4J9S - chains A and T of the 3 polymer chains in the assembly; structure by X-ray diffraction, 1.95 A resolution.

== Chain A ==
Name: DNA polymerase eta
From: Homo sapiens
Notes: EC 2.7.7.7; fragment: catalytic core domain
UniProtKB: Q9Y253 (POLH_HUMAN); residues 1-432 here = UniProt positions 1-432
Amino-acid sequence (435 residues; row label = number of the first residue in the row; numbers below 1 keep their minus sign (Gly-2 is residue -2)):
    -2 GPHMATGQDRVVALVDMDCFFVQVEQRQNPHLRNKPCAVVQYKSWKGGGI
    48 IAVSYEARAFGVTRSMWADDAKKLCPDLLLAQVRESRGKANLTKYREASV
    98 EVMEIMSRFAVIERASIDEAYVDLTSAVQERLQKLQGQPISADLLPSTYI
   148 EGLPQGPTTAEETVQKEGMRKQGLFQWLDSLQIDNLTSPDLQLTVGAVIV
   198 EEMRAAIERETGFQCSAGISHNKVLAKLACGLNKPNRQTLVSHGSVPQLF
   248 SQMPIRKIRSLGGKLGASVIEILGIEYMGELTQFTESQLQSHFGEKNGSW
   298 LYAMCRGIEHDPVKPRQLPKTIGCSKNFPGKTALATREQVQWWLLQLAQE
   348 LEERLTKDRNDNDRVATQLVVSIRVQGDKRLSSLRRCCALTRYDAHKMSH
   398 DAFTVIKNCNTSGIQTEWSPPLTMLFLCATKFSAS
Unresolved in the structure: -2 to -1, 154-159, 410-412
Differences from the reference sequence: expression tag (-2 to 0)
UniProt features mapped onto this chain:
  - binding site (Mg(2+)): Asp13, Met14, Asp115, Glu116
  - binding site (Mn(2+)): Asp13, Met14, Asp115, Glu116
  - binding site (a 2'-deoxyribonucleoside 5'-triphosphate): Arg61

== Chain T ==
Molecule: 12-nt DNA strand
Sequence (12 nucleotides; numbered 1 to 12; the number before each row is that of its first residue):
     1 TATTTATGACGT
Unresolved in the structure: 1

== Chain A / chain T interface ==
Contacting residue pairs (35; chain A residue first):
  Gln38(A) - DT4(T)  sugar contact
  Gln38(A) - DT5(T)  sugar contact
  Tyr39(A) - DT4(T)  phosphate contact
  Tyr39(A) - DT5(T)  hydrogen bond to the phosphate
  Trp42(A) - DA2(T)  stacking on the base
  Ile48(A) - DT4(T)  base contact
  Arg61(A) - DT4(T)  hydrogen bond to the base
  Ser62(A) - DT3(T)  base contact
  Trp64(A) - DT3(T)  phosphate contact
  Lys86(A) - DA6(T)  salt bridge to the phosphate
  Leu89(A) - DT5(T)  phosphate contact
  Leu89(A) - DA6(T)  phosphate contact
  Arg93(A) - DA6(T)  salt bridge to the phosphate
  Arg93(A) - DT7(T)  salt bridge to the phosphate
  Lys293(A) - DC10(T)  salt bridge to the phosphate
  Lys311(A) - DA9(T)  phosphate contact
  Arg313(A) - DG8(T)  salt bridge to the phosphate
  Pro316(A) - DG8(T)  phosphate contact
  Lys317(A) - DG8(T)  hydrogen bond to the phosphate
  Lys317(A) - DA9(T)  salt bridge to the phosphate
  Thr318(A) - DT7(T)  sugar contact
  Thr318(A) - DG8(T)  hydrogen bond to the phosphate
  Ile319(A) - DT7(T)  phosphate contact
  Gly320(A) - DA6(T)  sugar contact
  Gly320(A) - DT7(T)  hydrogen bond to the phosphate
  Cys321(A) - DA6(T)  phosphate contact
  Ser322(A) - DT5(T)  sugar contact
  Ser322(A) - DA6(T)  hydrogen bond to the phosphate
  Lys323(A) - DT5(T)  phosphate contact
  Asn324(A) - DT4(T)  hydrogen bond to the phosphate
  Asn324(A) - DT5(T)  hydrogen bond to the phosphate
  Pro326(A) - DA2(T)  sugar contact
  Thr329(A) - DA2(T)  base contact
  Arg351(A) - DA6(T)  salt bridge to the phosphate
  Arg351(A) - DT7(T)  salt bridge to the phosphate
Other interface residues (no listed pair), chain A (31 interface residues in all): Ala87, Glu110, Ala112, Gly327, Glu347, Phe423
Other interface residues (no listed pair), chain T (10 interface residues in all): DG11

== In short ==
31 residues of chain A face 10 of chain T across their interface, with 8 hydrogen bonds, 8 salt bridges and 1
aromatic stacking contact. Polar pairs include Arg61(A)-DT4(T), Tyr39(A)-DT5(T) and Lys317(A)-DG8(T).
Here chain A is DNA polymerase eta (Homo sapiens) and chain T is a 12-nt DNA strand. Entry 4J9S (Human DNA
polymerase eta-DNA translocated binary complex: with TA base pair) was determined by X-ray diffraction
together with 4J9K, 4J9L, 4J9M, 4J9N, 4J9O, 4J9P, 4J9Q and 4J9R from the same study.
